PDB entry 3PCM | X-ray diffraction, 2.25 A resolution | chains D and P of the 12 polymer chains in the assembly

# Chain D
Protein: Protocatechuate 3,4-dioxygenase
From: Pseudomonas putida
Notes: EC 1.13.11.3
Reference sequence: P00436 (PCXA_PSEPU); residues 1-200 here = UniProt positions 1-200
Amino-acid sequence (200 residues; numbered 1 to 200; the number before each row is that of its first residue):
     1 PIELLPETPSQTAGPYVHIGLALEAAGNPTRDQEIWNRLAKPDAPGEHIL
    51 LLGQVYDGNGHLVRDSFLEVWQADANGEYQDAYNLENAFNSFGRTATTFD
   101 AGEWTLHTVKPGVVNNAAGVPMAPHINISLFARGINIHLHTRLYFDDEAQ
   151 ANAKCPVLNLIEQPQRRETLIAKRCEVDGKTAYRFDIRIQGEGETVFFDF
Ligand contacts:
  - cyanide ion (CYN): A13, G14, P15, Y16
  - 6-hydroxyisonicotinic acid N-oxide (NNO): T12, G14, P15, R133

# Chain P
Protein: Protocatechuate 3,4-dioxygenase
From: Pseudomonas putida
Notes: EC 1.13.11.3
Reference sequence: P00437 (PCXB_PSEPU); residues 301-538 here correspond to UniProt positions 1-238 (UniProt number = residue number - 300)
Amino-acid sequence (238 residues; numbered 301 to 538; the number before each row is that of its first residue):
   301 PAQDNSRFVIRDRNWHPKALTPDYKTSIARSPRQALVSIPQSISETTGPN
   351 FSHLGFGAHDHDLLLNFNNGGLPIGERIIVAGRVVDQYGKPVPNTLVEMW
   401 QANAGGRYRHKNDRYLAPLDPNFGGVGRCLTDSDGYYSFRTIKPGPYPWR
   451 NGPNDWRPAHIHFGISGPSIATKLITQLYFEGDPLIPMCPIVKSIANPEA
   501 VQQLIAKLDMNNANPMDCLAYRFDIVLRGQRKTHFENC
Not modelled in the structure: 368-370, 537-538
Bound ions: Fe ion: Y408, H460, H462 (together with 6-hydroxyisonicotinic acid N-oxide, cyanide ion)
Ligand contacts:
  - cyanide ion (CYN): Y408, H460, H462
  - 6-hydroxyisonicotinic acid N-oxide (NNO): Y324, Y408, Y447, W449, R457, H460, H462, Q477, I491

# Chain D / chain P interface
Residue-residue contacts (167):
  L4(D) with V309(P), hydrophobic; Q387(P); Y388(P), hydrophobic
  L5(D) with D386(P); Q387(P), hydrogen bond (backbone-side chain)
  P6(D) with W315(P), hydrophobic; Q503(P); V526(P)
  E7(D) with R311(P), salt bridge; W315(P), hydrogen bond (backbone-side chain); H316(P), salt bridge; Q387(P); Q503(P), hydrogen bond (backbone-side chain); V526(P); R528(P)
  T8(D) with H316(P); L474(P); T476(P); Q503(P); L504(P); I525(P); V526(P), hydrogen bond (side chain-backbone)
  P9(D) with H316(P); T476(P), hydrogen bond (backbone-side chain); I495(P), hydrophobic; A500(P); Q503(P); L504(P)
  S10(D) with H316(P), hydrogen bond (backbone-side chain); P317(P); I475(P)
  Q11(D) with I475(P), hydrogen bond (backbone-backbone); T476(P); Q477(P); Y479(P), hydrogen bond; I491(P); V492(P); S494(P); I495(P); L504(P)
  T12(D) with Y324(P); Q477(P), hydrogen bond (backbone-side chain); I491(P)
  A13(D) with W400(P); H462(P); I475(P), hydrophobic
  Y16(D) with W400(P); Y408(P), hydrophobic; H410(P); N412(P); D413(P); Y447(P), hydrogen bond
  V17(D) with W400(P)
  H18(D) with H410(P)
  I19(D) with W400(P), hydrophobic; Q401(P); Y408(P), hydrophobic; R409(P); H410(P); V426(P)
  G20(D) with W400(P)
  L21(D) with E398(P); W400(P), hydrophobic; I475(P), hydrophobic
  A25(D) with K411(P), hydrogen bond (backbone-side chain)
  A26(D) with K411(P)
  G27(D) with K411(P)
  N28(D) with R409(P), hydrogen bond (side chain-backbone)
  R31(D) with V426(P); R428(P)
  Q33(D) with L354(P); G355(P), hydrogen bond (side chain-backbone); R428(P), hydrogen bond (backbone-side chain)
  I35(D) with F351(P), hydrophobic
  D57(D) with A329(P)
  G58(D) with A329(P), hydrogen bond (backbone-backbone)
  N59(D) with A329(P)
  V63(D) with R330(P)
  D65(D) with R330(P), salt bridge
  E69(D) with K473(P), salt bridge
  W71(D) with S344(P), hydrogen bond (side chain-backbone); T347(P), hydrogen bond; G348(P); P349(P); I470(P), hydrophobic
  E78(D) with P301(P)
  Y79(D) with P301(P); A302(P), hydrogen bond (backbone-backbone); I343(P), hydrophobic; S344(P), hydrogen bond
  Q80(D) with P301(P)
  D81(D) with A302(P); G348(P); P349(P); N350(P), hydrogen bond (backbone-backbone)
  A82(D) with N350(P)
  Y83(D) with N350(P), hydrogen bond (backbone-backbone); F351(P), hydrophobic; H353(P)
  F92(D) with P349(P), hydrophobic; F351(P), hydrophobic
  R94(D) with E398(P), salt bridge; K473(P)
  F99(D) with H410(P); N412(P)
  V114(D) with I343(P), hydrophobic
  N115(D) with I343(P)
  A117(D) with R307(P); Q341(P)
  M122(D) with S342(P)
  H125(D) with S344(P), hydrogen bond
  N127(D) with S344(P); E345(P); I470(P)
  F131(D) with K473(P); I475(P), hydrophobic
  R133(D) with Y324(P); T326(P); R330(P), hydrogen bond (backbone-side chain)
  G134(D) with Y324(P), hydrogen bond (backbone-side chain); T326(P); S327(P); R330(P)
  I135(D) with R330(P)
  N136(D) with P317(P); K318(P), hydrogen bond (side chain-backbone); A319(P); T321(P), hydrogen bond; Y324(P); S494(P)
  I137(D) with R313(P); H316(P); P317(P)
  H138(D) with K473(P)
  L139(D) with P332(P), hydrophobic
  H140(D) with R311(P)
  R142(D) with S344(P); E345(P), salt bridge
  L160(D) with I339(P), hydrophobic; P340(P)
  R166(D) with Q334(P)
  I189(D) with R330(P); S331(P); P332(P)
  Q190(D) with I328(P), hydrogen bond (side chain-backbone); A329(P); S331(P), hydrogen bond (side chain-backbone); R333(P)
  E194(D) with P332(P); R333(P), hydrogen bond (side chain-backbone); Q334(P), hydrogen bond (side chain-backbone)
  V196(D) with V337(P), hydrophobic
  F197(D) with L336(P); V337(P), hydrogen bond (backbone-backbone)
  F198(D) with V337(P); I339(P), hydrophobic
  D199(D) with R313(P), salt bridge; L336(P); V337(P), hydrogen bond (backbone-backbone); S338(P); I339(P), hydrogen bond (backbone-backbone)
  F200(D) with I310(P); I339(P); Q341(P), hydrogen bond (backbone-side chain); E345(P); A471(P), hydrophobic; R528(P), hydrogen bond (backbone-side chain)
Also at the interface, not in a pair above, chain D (75 interface residues in all): G14, P15, L23, E24, E34, N84, N116, A132, V157, I161
Also at the interface, not in a pair above, chain P (84 interface residues in all): D304, A335, D360, V385, G389, L396, D524, L527, E536

# In short
75 residues of chain D face 84 of chain P across their interface, with 35 hydrogen bonds and 7 salt bridges.
Among the polar pairs are E7(D)-R311(P), E7(D)-H316(P) and D65(D)-R330(P). Cyanide ion and
6-hydroxyisonicotinic acid N-oxide are bound between chain D and chain P.
Here chain D is Protocatechuate 3,4-dioxygenase and chain P is Protocatechuate 3,4-dioxygenase, both from
Pseudomonas putida. Entry 3PCM (Structure of protocatechuate 3,4-dioxygenase complexed with 6-hydroxynicotinic
acid N-oxide and cyanide) was determined by X-ray diffraction, deposited together with 3PCA, 3PCJ, 3PCK and
3PCL.
